Entry 8CFA (electron microscopy, 3.06 A resolution); this record covers chains A and B of the 7 polymer chains in the assembly.

# Chain A (and B)
Name: Major capsid subunit
Notes: chain B of this document is another copy of the same molecule, construct and numbering; everything in this record applies to it too
UniProt: Q77WA0 (Q77WA0_BPHK0); residues 1-385 here = UniProt positions 1-385
Sequence (385 residues; row label = number of the first residue in the row):
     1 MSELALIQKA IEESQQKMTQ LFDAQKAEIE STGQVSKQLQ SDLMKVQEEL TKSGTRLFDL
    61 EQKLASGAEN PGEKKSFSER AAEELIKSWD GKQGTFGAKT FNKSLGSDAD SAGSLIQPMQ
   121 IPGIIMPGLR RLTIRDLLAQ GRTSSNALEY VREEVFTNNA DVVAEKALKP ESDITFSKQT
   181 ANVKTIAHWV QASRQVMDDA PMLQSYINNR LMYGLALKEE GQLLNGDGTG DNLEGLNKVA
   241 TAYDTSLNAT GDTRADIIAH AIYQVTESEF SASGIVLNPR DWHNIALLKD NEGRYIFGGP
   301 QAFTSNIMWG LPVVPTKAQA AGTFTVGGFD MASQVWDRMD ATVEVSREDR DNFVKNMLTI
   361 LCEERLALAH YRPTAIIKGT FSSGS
Not modelled in the structure: 1-130, 156-173, 383-385 (chain B: 1-126, 158-172, 383-385)

# Interface between chain A and chain B
Contacting residue pairs (19; chain A residue first):
  Thr185(A) with Gln195(B)
  Trp189(A) with Val354(B)
  Glu344(A) with Arg347(B), salt bridge; Phe353(B)
  Ser346(A) with Glu348(B), hydrogen bond; Phe353(B)
  Arg347(A) with Glu348(B)
  Glu348(A) with Glu348(B), hydrogen bond (backbone-side chain)
  Asp349(A) with Glu348(B); Arg350(B); Asp351(B); Phe353(B); Val354(B)
  Arg350(A) with Arg350(B), hydrogen bond (backbone-backbone); Val354(B)
  Thr359(A) with Phe353(B)
  Leu361(A) with Phe353(B), hydrophobic
  Glu363(A) with Arg194(B), salt bridge
  Arg365(A) with Gln195(B)
Also at the interface, not in a pair above, chain A (13 interface residues in all): Val345

# In short
The interface between chain A and chain B involves 13 residues on one side and 8 on the other; the contacts
include 3 hydrogen bonds and 2 salt bridges. Polar contacts include Glu344(A)-Arg347(B), Glu363(A)-Arg194(B)
and Ser346(A)-Glu348(B).
Chain A and chain B are both Major capsid subunit; the structure, HK97 Prohead II as part of a DNA packaging
complex, was determined by electron microscopy, deposited together with 8CEZ.
